PDB entry 9UDG | electron microscopy, 3.18 A resolution | chains E and F of the 6 polymer chains in the assembly

[Chain E]
Name: Na(+)-translocating NADH-quinone reductase subunit E
Organism: Vibrio cholerae O395
Notes: EC 7.2.1.1
Reference sequence: A5F5Y5 (NQRE_VIBC3); numbering as in UniProt (aligned over 1-198)
Chain sequence (198 residues; row label = number of the first residue in the row):
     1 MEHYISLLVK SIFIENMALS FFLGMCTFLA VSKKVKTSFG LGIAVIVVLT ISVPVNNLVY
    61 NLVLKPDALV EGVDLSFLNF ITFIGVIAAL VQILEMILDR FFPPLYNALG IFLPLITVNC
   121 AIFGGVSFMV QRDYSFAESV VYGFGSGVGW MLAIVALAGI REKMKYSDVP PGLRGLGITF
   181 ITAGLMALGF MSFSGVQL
Bound ions: 2Fe-2S cluster Fe: Cys-26, Cys-120 (shared with 2 residues of chain D)
Ligand contacts: 2Fe-2S cluster (FES): Gly-24, Met-25, Cys-26, Val-118, Cys-120

[Chain F]
Name: Na(+)-translocating NADH-quinone reductase subunit F
Organism: Vibrio cholerae O395
Notes: EC 7.2.1.1
Reference sequence: A5F5Y4 (NQRF_VIBC3); residue numbers follow UniProt; this construct covers 1-408
Chain sequence (414 residues; each row starts with the number of its first residue):
     1 MSTIIFGVVM FTLIILALVL VILFAKSKLV PTGDITISIN GDPEKAIVTQ PGGKLLTALA
    61 GAGVFVSSAC GGGGSCGQCR VKIKSGGGDI LPTELDHISK GEAREGERLA CQVAVKADMD
   121 LELPEEIFGV KKWECTVISN DNKATFIKEL KLAIPDGESV PFRAGGYIQI EAPAHHVKYA
   181 DFDVPEKYRG DWDKFNLFRY ESKVDEPIIR AYSMANYPEE FGIIMLNVRI ATPPPNNPNV
   241 PPGQMSSYIW SLKAGDKCTI SGPFGEFFAK DTDAEMVFIG GGAGMAPMRS HIFDQLKRLK
   301 SKRKMSYWYG ARSKREMFYV EDFDGLAAEN DNFVWHCALS DPQPEDNWTG YTGFIHNVLY
   361 ENYLKDHEAP EDCEYYMCGP PMMNAAVINM LKNLGVEEEN ILLDDFGGHH HHHH
Not modelled in the structure: 409-414
Sequence notes: expression tag (409-414)
Bound ions: 2Fe-2S cluster Fe: Cys-70, Gly-73, Cys-79
Ligand contacts:
  - FAD (flavin-adenine dinucleotide): Tyr-167, Arg-210, Ala-211, Tyr-212, Ser-213, Asn-227, Val-228, Arg-229, Ala-231, Thr-232, Pro-233, Pro-234, Val-240, Pro-241, Pro-242, Gly-243, Gln-244, Met-245, Ser-246, Ala-286, Phe-406
  - 2Fe-2S cluster (FES): Leu-56, Ser-67, Ser-68, Ala-69, Cys-70, Gly-72, Gly-73, Gly-74, Ser-75, Cys-76, Gly-77, Gln-78, Cys-79

[Interface between chain E and chain F]
Pairs across the interface - 17 pairs, chain E then chain F:
  Leu-69(E) with Met-10(F), hydrophobic
  Val-70(E) with Phe-6(F), hydrophobic
  Leu-75(E) with Phe-6(F), hydrophobic; Gly-7(F); Met-10(F), hydrophobic
  Leu-78(E) with Phe-11(F), hydrophobic
  Ile-81(E) with Phe-11(F), hydrophobic
  Thr-82(E) with Ile-14(F)
  Gly-85(E) with Leu-18(F)
  Ala-89(E) with Leu-18(F), hydrophobic; Ile-22(F), hydrophobic
  Ile-93(E) with Ala-25(F), hydrophobic
  Met-96(E) with Ala-25(F); Lys-26(F); Leu-29(F)
  Arg-100(E) with Leu-29(F), hydrogen bond (side chain-backbone)
  Asn-107(E) with Asp-89(F), hydrogen bond
Other interface residues (no listed pair), chain E (17 interface residues in all): Asp-74, Phe-77, Val-86, Gln-92, Ile-97
Other interface residues (no listed pair), chain F (17 interface residues in all): Thr-3, Ile-15, Val-21, Val-30, Pro-31, Leu-91

[In short]
The chain E/chain F interface involves 17 residues from each chain, with 2 hydrogen bonds. Polar contacts
include Arg-100(E)/Leu-29(F) and Asn-107(E)/Asp-89(F). Chain E binds 2Fe-2S cluster. Ligands of chain F:
2Fe-2S cluster and flavin-adenine dinucleotide.
Chain E is Na(+)-translocating NADH-quinone reductase subunit E and chain F is Na(+)-translocating
NADH-quinone reductase subunit F, both from Vibrio cholerae O395; the structure, Cryo-EM structure of
Na+-translocating NADH-ubiquinone oxidoreductase from Vibrio cholerae reduced by NADH, with bound aurachin
D-42, was determined by electron microscopy together with 9U5G, 9UD3, 9UD4, 9UD5, 9UD6, 9UD8 and 4 further
entries from the same study.
